8Q1B - chains A and H of the 33 polymer chains in the assembly; structure by electron microscopy, 3.40 A resolution.

# Chain A
Protein: Probable mitochondrial-processing peptidase subunit beta
Source organism: Schizosaccharomyces pombe
Reference sequence: Q9P7X1 (MPPB_SCHPO); residues 1-457 here = UniProt positions 1-457
Chain sequence (457 residues; numbered 1 to 457; the number before each row is that of its first residue):
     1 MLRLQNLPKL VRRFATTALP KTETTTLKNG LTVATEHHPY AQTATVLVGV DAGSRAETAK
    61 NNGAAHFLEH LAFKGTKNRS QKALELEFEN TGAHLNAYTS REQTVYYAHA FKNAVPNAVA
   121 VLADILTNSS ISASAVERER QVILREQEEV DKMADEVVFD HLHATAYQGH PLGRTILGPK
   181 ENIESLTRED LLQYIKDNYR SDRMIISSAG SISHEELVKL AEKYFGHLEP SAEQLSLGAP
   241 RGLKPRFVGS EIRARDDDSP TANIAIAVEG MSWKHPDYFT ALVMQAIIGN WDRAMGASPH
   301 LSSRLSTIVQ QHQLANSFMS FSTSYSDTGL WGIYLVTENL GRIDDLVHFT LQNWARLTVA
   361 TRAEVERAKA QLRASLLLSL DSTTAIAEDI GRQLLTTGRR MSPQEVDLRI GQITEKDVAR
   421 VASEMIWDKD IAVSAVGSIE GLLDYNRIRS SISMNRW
Unresolved in the structure: 1-14
Bound ions: Zn2+: His66, His70, Glu146
Residues lining bound ligands:
  - 1,2-diacyl-sn-glycero-3-phoshocholine (PCF), molecule 1: His348, Phe349, Arg456
  - 1,2-diacyl-sn-glycero-3-phoshocholine (PCF), molecule 2: Trp427, Asp428, Ser453, Asn455
UniProt features mapped onto this chain:
  - active site: Glu69 (Proton acceptor)
  - binding site (Zn(2+)): His66, His70, Glu146

# Chain H
Protein: Cytochrome b-c1 complex subunit 8
Source organism: Schizosaccharomyces pombe
Reference sequence: P50523 (QCR8_SCHPO); residues 1-92 here = UniProt positions 1-92
Chain sequence (92 residues; numbered 1 to 92; the number before each row is that of its first residue):
     1 MGGAAGGKTY LGWWGHLGGP KQKGIITYSL SPFQQRPMAG FFKTSTQNMF RRVMTEGLYV
    61 AIPFGIAYYI YCWGKERNEF LNSKHGRHLV EE
Unresolved in the structure: 1, 89-92

# Interface between chain A and chain H
Pairs across the interface - 37 pairs, chain A then chain H:
  Gln168(A) - Leu30(H)
  Arg246(A) - Gln34(H)  hydrogen bond
  Val248(A) - Leu30(H)  hydrophobic
  Gly249(A) - Leu30(H)
  Gly249(A) - Ser31(H)  hydrogen bond (backbone-backbone)
  Ser250(A) - Ser29(H)
  Ser250(A) - Leu30(H)
  Glu251(A) - Thr27(H)
  Glu251(A) - Tyr28(H)
  Glu251(A) - Ser29(H)  hydrogen bond
  Ile252(A) - Thr27(H)
  Ile252(A) - Tyr28(H)  hydrophobic
  Arg253(A) - Ile25(H)
  Arg253(A) - Ile26(H)
  Arg253(A) - Thr27(H)  hydrogen bond (backbone-backbone)
  Ala254(A) - Ile25(H)
  Ala254(A) - Ile26(H)  hydrophobic
  Arg255(A) - Gln22(H)
  Arg255(A) - Gly24(H)
  Arg255(A) - Ile25(H)  hydrogen bond (backbone-backbone)
  Asp256(A) - Gln22(H)
  Asp256(A) - Lys23(H)
  Asp257(A) - Lys21(H)
  Asp257(A) - Gln22(H)  hydrogen bond (backbone-backbone)
  Asp258(A) - Lys21(H)
  Gly341(A) - Trp14(H)
  Asp430(A) - Ser31(H)  hydrogen bond
  Asp430(A) - Gln34(H)  hydrogen bond
  Glu440(A) - Gly15(H)  hydrogen bond (side chain-backbone)
  Glu440(A) - His16(H)
  Glu440(A) - Leu17(H)  hydrogen bond (side chain-backbone)
  Gly441(A) - Gly15(H)
  Leu443(A) - Trp14(H)
  Tyr445(A) - Ser31(H)
  Tyr445(A) - Pro32(H)
  Asn446(A) - Pro32(H)
  Arg449(A) - Phe33(H)
Other interface residues (no listed pair), chain A (22 interface residues in all): Phe247
Other interface residues (no listed pair), chain H (20 interface residues in all): Trp13, Pro20

# In short
22 residues of chain A face 20 of chain H across their interface, with 10 hydrogen bonds. Among the polar
pairs are Arg246(A)-Gln34(H), Glu251(A)-Ser29(H) and Asp430(A)-Ser31(H). Ligands of chain A:
1,2-diacyl-sn-glycero-3-phoshocholine. Curated annotation (UniProt) lists active-site residue Glu69(A) and 3
Zn2+-binding residues on chain A.
Chain A is Probable mitochondrial-processing peptidase subunit beta and chain H is Cytochrome b-c1 complex
subunit 8, both from Schizosaccharomyces pombe; the structure, III2-IV1 respiratory supercomplex from S.
pombe, was determined by electron microscopy.
